Entry 8IQI (electron microscopy, 3.32 A resolution); this record covers chains B and C of the 7 polymer chains in the assembly.

Chain B (and C):
Molecule: Putative primase C962R
Source organism: African swine fever virus BA71V
Notes: chain C of this document is another copy of the same molecule, construct and numbering; everything in this record applies to it too
UniProt: A0A0C5B022 (A0A0C5B022_ASF); numbering as in UniProt (aligned over 1-962)
Amino-acid sequence (964 residues; each row starts with the number of its first residue; numbers below 1 keep their minus sign (Gly-1 is residue -1)):
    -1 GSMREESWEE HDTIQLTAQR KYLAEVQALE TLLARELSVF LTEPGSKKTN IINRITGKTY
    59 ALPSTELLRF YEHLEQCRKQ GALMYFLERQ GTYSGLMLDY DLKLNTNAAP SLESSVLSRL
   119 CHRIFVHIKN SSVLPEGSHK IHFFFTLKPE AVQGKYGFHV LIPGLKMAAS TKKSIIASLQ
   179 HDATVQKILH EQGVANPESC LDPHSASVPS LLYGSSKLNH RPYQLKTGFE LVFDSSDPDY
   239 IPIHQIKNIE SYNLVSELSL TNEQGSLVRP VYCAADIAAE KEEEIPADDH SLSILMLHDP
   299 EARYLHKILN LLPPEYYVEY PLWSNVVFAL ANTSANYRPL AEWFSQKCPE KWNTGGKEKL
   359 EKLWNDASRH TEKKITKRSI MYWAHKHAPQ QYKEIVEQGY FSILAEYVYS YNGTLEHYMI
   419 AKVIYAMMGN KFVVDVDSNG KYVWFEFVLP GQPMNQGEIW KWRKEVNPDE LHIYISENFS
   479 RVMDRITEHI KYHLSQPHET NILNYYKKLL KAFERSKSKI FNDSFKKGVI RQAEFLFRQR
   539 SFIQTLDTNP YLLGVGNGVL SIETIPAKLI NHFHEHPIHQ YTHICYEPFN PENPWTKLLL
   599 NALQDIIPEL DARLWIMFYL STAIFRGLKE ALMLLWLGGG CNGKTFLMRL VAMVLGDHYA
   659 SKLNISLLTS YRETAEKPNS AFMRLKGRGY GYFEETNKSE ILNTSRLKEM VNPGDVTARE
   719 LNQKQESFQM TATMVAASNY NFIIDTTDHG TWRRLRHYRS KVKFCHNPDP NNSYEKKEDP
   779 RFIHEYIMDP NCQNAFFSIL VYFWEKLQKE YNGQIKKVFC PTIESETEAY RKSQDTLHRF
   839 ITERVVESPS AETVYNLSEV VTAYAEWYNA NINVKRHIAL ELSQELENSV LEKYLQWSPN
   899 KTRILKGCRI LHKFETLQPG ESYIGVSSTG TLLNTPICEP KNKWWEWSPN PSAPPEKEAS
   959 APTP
Disordered / not traced: -1 to 8, 275-284, 919-935, 951-962 (chain C: -1 to 8, 275-284, 919-934, 951-962)
Differences from the reference sequence: expression tag (-1 to 0)
Metal / ion sites: Mg2+: Thr643 (together with AMP-PNP)
Ligand contacts:
  - AMP-PNP (ANP; phosphoaminophosphonic acid-adenylate ester): Asn710, Gly748, Arg751, Arg752
  - AMP-PNP: Ala600, Asp603, Ile604, Gly638, Cys639, Asn640, Gly641, Lys642, Thr643, Phe644, Glu692, Asn737, Phe762, Lys775, Glu776, Asp777, Pro778, Phe780, Ile781
Reported in the primary citation:
  - binding site for AMP-PNP: Gly638 to Phe644, Asn737, Arg751, Arg752, Phe762, Asp777, Phe780
  - mutagenesis - K439A, K525A, R529A, K642A (20-fold), K675A, R717A, N720A, N737A, K873A/R874A: decreased catalytic activity on DNA-3
  - mutagenesis - K642A: abolished catalytic activity on ATP
  - mutagenesis - T643A, E692A, N737A, R751A, R751A/R752A, R752A: decreased catalytic activity on ATP
  - binding site for the 32-nt DNA strand: Lys439, Lys675, Arg717, Asn720
  - mutagenesis - K505A/K506A/K509A/R513A/K517A: decreased catalytic activity
  - mutagenesis - K642A: decreased catalytic activity on DNA-4
  - mutagenesis - K642A: abolished catalytic activity on DNA-5

Interface between chain B and chain C:
Contacting residue pairs (82):
  Met452(B) with Arg538(C)
  Asn453(B) with Ser539(C), hydrogen bond (side chain-backbone)
  Arg461(B) with Arg538(C)
  Glu463(B) with Arg538(C), salt bridge
  Val464(B) with Gly438(C)
  Asn465(B) with Tyr440(C)
  Asp467(B) with Tyr440(C), hydrogen bond; Phe533(C); Arg536(C), salt bridge
  His470(B) with Phe533(C)
  Ile471(B) with Phe533(C)
  Ser474(B) with Tyr416(C)
  Glu475(B) with Tyr416(C), hydrogen bond; Lys420(C), salt bridge
  Ser516(B) with Thr412(C); Glu414(C)
  Phe519(B) with Tyr409(C); Glu414(C); His415(C); Tyr416(C), hydrogen bond (backbone-backbone); Met417(C), hydrophobic
  Asn520(B) with Glu414(C), hydrogen bond; His415(C)
  Asp521(B) with His415(C), hydrogen bond (backbone-side chain); Arg529(C), salt bridge; Gln530(C), hydrogen bond
  Lys524(B) with Tyr416(C); Gln530(C), hydrogen bond
  Gly637(B) with His747(C); Gly748(C), hydrogen bond (backbone-backbone)
  Gly638(B) with His747(C)
  Cys639(B) with Arg751(C), hydrogen bond
  Arg647(B) with Pro711(C); Gly712(C); Asp713(C), salt bridge; Gln727(C)
  Lys660(B) with Asp713(C), hydrogen bond (side chain-backbone); Thr715(C)
  Asn662(B) with Arg670(C), hydrogen bond
  Ile663(B) with Arg670(C)
  Ser664(B) with Arg670(C), hydrogen bond; Glu671(C), hydrogen bond (side chain-backbone)
  Leu665(B) with Ala673(C), hydrophobic
  Glu671(B) with Glu674(C)
  Pro676(B) with Glu674(C)
  Asn677(B) with Glu674(C)
  Ser678(B) with Arg717(C); Gln723(C)
  Ala679(B) with Ala673(C); Gln723(C)
  Arg682(B) with Gln723(C), hydrogen bond (side chain-backbone); Glu724(C)
  Glu693(B) with Arg670(C), salt bridge; Glu707(C)
  Thr694(B) with Ser703(C)
  Asn695(B) with Asn701(C); Thr702(C), hydrogen bond; Ser703(C)
  Lys696(B) with Asp743(C), salt bridge; Glu879(C), salt bridge
  Ser697(B) with Glu879(C)
  Glu718(B) with Lys722(C)
  Leu719(B) with Arg717(C); Gln721(C)
  Asn737(B) with Lys706(C), hydrogen bond; Asp746(C)
  Tyr738(B) with Thr744(C), hydrogen bond; Thr745(C); Asp746(C), hydrogen bond (side chain-backbone)
  Lys761(B) with His747(C)
  Ile781(B) with Leu626(C); Pro711(C), hydrophobic
  His782(B) with Lys627(C), hydrogen bond (side chain-backbone); Glu628(C)
  Met786(B) with Leu626(C), hydrophobic; Gln727(C)
  Glu841(B) with Thr900(C)
  Asn869(B) with Ser856(C); Ala877(C)
  Ile870(B) with Ile876(C); Ala877(C), hydrogen bond (backbone-backbone)
  Leu915(B) with Asn898(C)
Also at the interface, not in a pair above, chain B (63 interface residues in all): Pro451, Ser478, Glu512, Lys515, Lys525, Met651, Asp655, Lys675, Tyr690, Glu692, His764, Pro778, Ala868, Asn871, Thr914
Also at the interface, not in a pair above, chain C (64 interface residues in all): Tyr405, Asn410, Val434, Gly526, Gln542, Asn710, Val714, Asn720, Ser725, Gln812, Lys814, Asn854, Thr860, His875

Summary:
Chain B and chain C form an interface of 63 and 64 residues respectively; the contacts include 21 hydrogen
bonds and 8 salt bridges. Polar contacts include Glu463(B)-Arg538(C), Asp467(B)-Arg536(C) and
Glu475(B)-Lys420(C). The paper reports a binding site for AMP-PNP at Gly638(B), Asn737(B) and Arg751(B) among
others; K439A, K525A and R529A of chain B, among others, reduce catalytic activity on DNA-3; 15 substitutions
were tested in all.
Both chains are Putative primase C962R (African swine fever virus BA71V). Entry 8IQI (Structure of Full-Length
AsfvPrimPol in Complex-Form) was determined by electron microscopy, deposited together with 8IQB, 8IQC, 8IQD
and 8IQH.
